PDB entry 4QVL | X-ray diffraction, 2.80 A resolution | chains M and b of the 28 polymer chains in the assembly

[Chain M]
Name: Proteasome subunit beta type-7
From: Saccharomyces cerevisiae
Notes: EC 3.4.25.1
UniProt: P30657 (PSB7_YEAST); residues -12 to 233 here correspond to UniProt positions 21-266 (UniProt number = residue number + 33)
Amino-acid sequence (246 residues; numbered -12 to 233; the number before each row is that of its first residue; numbers below 1 keep their minus sign (Thr-12 is residue -12)):
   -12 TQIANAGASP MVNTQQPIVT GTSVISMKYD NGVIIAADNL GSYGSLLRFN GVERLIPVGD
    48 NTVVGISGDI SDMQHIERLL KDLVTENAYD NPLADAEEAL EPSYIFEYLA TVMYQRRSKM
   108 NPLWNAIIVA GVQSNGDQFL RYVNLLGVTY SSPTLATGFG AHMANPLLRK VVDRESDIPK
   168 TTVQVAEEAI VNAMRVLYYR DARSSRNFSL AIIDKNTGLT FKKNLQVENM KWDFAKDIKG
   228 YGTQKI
Unresolved in the structure: -12 to 0

[Chain b]
Name: Proteasome subunit beta type-1
From: Saccharomyces cerevisiae
Notes: EC 3.4.25.1
UniProt: P38624 (PSB1_YEAST); residues 1-196 here correspond to UniProt positions 20-215 (UniProt number = residue number + 19)
Amino-acid sequence (196 residues; row label = number of the first residue in the row):
     1 TSIMAVTFKD GVILGADSRT TTGAYIANRV TDKLTRVHDK IWCCRSGSAA DTQAIADIVQ
    61 YHLELYTSQY GTPSTETAAS VFKELCYENK DNLTAGIIVA GYDDKNKGEV YTIPLGGSVH
   121 KLPYAIAGSG STFIYGYCDK NFRENMSKEE TVDFIKHSLS QAIKWDGSSG GVIRMVVLTA
   181 AGVERLIFYP DEYEQL
Covalently attached groups: bortezomib (BO2) linked to Thr1
Small-molecule neighbours: bortezomib (BO2; N-[(1R)-1-(dihydroxyboryl)-3-methylbutyl]-N-(pyrazin-2-ylcarbonyl)-L-phenylalaninamide): Arg19, Thr20, Thr21, Thr22, Ala27, Lys33, Arg45, Ser46, Gly47, Ser48, Ala49, Thr52, Ser168
Curated features (UniProtKB/Swiss-Prot):
  - active site: Thr1 (Nucleophile)

[How chain M and chain b interact]
Contacting residue pairs (64):
  Ser32(M) - Trp165(b)
  Ser32(M) - Asp166(b)
  Ser32(M) - Gly167(b)  hydrogen bond (backbone-backbone)
  Leu33(M) - Phe133(b)  hydrophobic
  Leu33(M) - Trp165(b)
  Leu34(M) - Lys164(b)
  Leu34(M) - Trp165(b)  hydrogen bond (backbone-backbone)
  Leu34(M) - Gly167(b)
  Arg35(M) - Trp165(b)
  Asn37(M) - Trp165(b)
  Phe146(M) - Ala24(b)  hydrophobic
  Phe146(M) - Tyr25(b)
  Tyr185(M) - Glu194(b)  hydrogen bond
  Tyr186(M) - Ile26(b)
  Tyr186(M) - Arg29(b)
  Arg187(M) - Ala24(b)
  Arg187(M) - Tyr25(b)
  Arg187(M) - Ile26(b)  hydrogen bond (backbone-backbone)
  Arg187(M) - Ala27(b)  hydrogen bond (side chain-backbone)
  Arg187(M) - Asn28(b)
  Arg187(M) - Arg29(b)
  Asp188(M) - Ala24(b)
  Asp188(M) - Ile26(b)
  Ala189(M) - Arg19(b)
  Ala189(M) - Thr21(b)
  Ala189(M) - Ala24(b)  hydrogen bond (backbone-backbone)
  Ala189(M) - Ile26(b)
  Ala189(M) - Gly167(b)
  Arg190(M) - Ala24(b)
  Arg193(M) - Asp191(b)  salt bridge
  Arg193(M) - Glu194(b)  salt bridge
  Lys218(M) - Arg29(b)  hydrogen bond (backbone-side chain)
  Trp219(M) - Arg29(b)
  Trp219(M) - Gly171(b)
  Trp219(M) - Val172(b)  hydrophobic
  Trp219(M) - Tyr189(b)
  Trp219(M) - Pro190(b)
  Asp220(M) - Tyr189(b)
  Phe221(M) - Arg29(b)
  Phe221(M) - Val30(b)  hydrophobic
  Ala222(M) - Val30(b)  hydrophobic
  Ala222(M) - Arg174(b)  hydrogen bond (backbone-side chain)
  Ala222(M) - Ile187(b)  hydrophobic
  Lys223(M) - Ile187(b)
  Lys223(M) - Tyr189(b)
  Ile225(M) - Val30(b)  hydrophobic
  Ile225(M) - Arg174(b)
  Lys226(M) - Asp32(b)
  Lys226(M) - Arg185(b)
  Gly227(M) - Asp32(b)  hydrogen bond (backbone-side chain)
  Tyr228(M) - Thr35(b)
  Tyr228(M) - Arg45(b)
  Tyr228(M) - Gln53(b)  hydrogen bond (side chain-backbone)
  Tyr228(M) - Ala56(b)
  Tyr228(M) - Asp57(b)  hydrogen bond
  Gln231(M) - Asp32(b)
  Gln231(M) - Leu34(b)
  Gln231(M) - Thr35(b)
  Gln231(M) - Arg36(b)  hydrogen bond (side chain-backbone)
  Gln231(M) - Trp42(b)
  Gln231(M) - Arg185(b)
  Ile233(M) - Arg36(b)
  Ile233(M) - Trp42(b)
  Ile233(M) - Arg185(b)  hydrogen bond (backbone-side chain)
Other interface residues (no listed pair), chain M (27 interface residues in all): Met150, Met217
Other interface residues (no listed pair), chain b (35 interface residues in all): Ile163, Ser168, Val183

[Overview]
27 residues of chain M and 35 residues of chain b are in contact, with 13 hydrogen bonds and 2 salt bridges.
Among the polar pairs are Arg193(M)-Asp191(b), Arg193(M)-Glu194(b) and Tyr185(M)-Glu194(b). Bortezomib is
covalently linked to Thr1(b). UniProt lists active-site residue Thr1(b) on chain b.
Chain M is Proteasome subunit beta type-7 and chain b is Proteasome subunit beta type-1, both from
Saccharomyces cerevisiae; the structure, yCP in complex with bortezomib, was determined by X-ray diffraction,
deposited together with 4QUX, 4QUY, 4QV0, 4QV1, 4QV3, 4QV4 and 42 further entries.
